PDB entry 8DLM | electron microscopy, 2.89 A resolution | chains B and C of the 4 polymer chains in the assembly

Chain B (and C):
Molecule: Spike glycoprotein
From: Severe acute respiratory syndrome coronavirus 2
Notes: chain C of this document is another copy of the same molecule, construct and numbering; everything in this record applies to it too
UniProt: P0DTC2 (SPIKE_SARS2); residues 1-1208 here = UniProt positions 1-1208
Chain sequence (1288 residues; numbered 1 to 1288; the number before each row is that of its first residue):
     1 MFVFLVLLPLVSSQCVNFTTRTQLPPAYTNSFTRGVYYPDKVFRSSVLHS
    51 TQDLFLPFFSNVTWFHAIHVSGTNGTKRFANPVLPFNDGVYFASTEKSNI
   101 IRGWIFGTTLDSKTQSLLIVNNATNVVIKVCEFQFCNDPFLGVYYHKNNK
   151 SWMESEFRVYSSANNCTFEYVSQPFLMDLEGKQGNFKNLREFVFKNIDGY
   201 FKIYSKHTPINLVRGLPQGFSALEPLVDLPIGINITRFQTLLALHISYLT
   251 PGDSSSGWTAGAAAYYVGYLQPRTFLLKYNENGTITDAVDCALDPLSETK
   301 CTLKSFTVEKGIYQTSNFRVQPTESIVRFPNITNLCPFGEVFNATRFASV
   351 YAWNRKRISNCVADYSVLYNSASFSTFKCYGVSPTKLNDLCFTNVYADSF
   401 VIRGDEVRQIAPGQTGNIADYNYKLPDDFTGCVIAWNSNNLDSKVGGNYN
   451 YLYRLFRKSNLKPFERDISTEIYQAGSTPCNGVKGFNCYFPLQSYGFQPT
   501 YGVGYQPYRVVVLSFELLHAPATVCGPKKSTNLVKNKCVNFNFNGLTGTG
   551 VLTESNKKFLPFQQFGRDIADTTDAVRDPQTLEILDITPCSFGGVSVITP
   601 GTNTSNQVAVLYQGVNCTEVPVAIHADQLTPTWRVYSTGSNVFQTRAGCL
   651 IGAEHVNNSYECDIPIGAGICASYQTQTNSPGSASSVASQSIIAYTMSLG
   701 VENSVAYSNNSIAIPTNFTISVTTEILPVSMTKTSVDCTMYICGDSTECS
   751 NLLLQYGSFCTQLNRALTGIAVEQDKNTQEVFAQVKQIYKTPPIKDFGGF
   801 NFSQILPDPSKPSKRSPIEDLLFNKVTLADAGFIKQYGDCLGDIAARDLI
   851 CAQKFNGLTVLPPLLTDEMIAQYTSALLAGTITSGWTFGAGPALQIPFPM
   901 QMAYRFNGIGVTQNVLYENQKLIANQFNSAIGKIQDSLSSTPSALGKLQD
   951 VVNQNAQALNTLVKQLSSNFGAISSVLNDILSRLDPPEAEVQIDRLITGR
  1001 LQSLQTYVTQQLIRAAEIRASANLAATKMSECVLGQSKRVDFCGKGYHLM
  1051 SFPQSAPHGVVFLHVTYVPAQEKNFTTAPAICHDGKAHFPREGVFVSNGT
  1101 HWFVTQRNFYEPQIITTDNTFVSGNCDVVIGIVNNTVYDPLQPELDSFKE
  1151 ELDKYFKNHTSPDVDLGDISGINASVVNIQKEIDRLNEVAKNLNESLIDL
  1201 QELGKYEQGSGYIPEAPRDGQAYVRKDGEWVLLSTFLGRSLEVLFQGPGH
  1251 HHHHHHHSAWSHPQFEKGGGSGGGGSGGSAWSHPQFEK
Not modelled in the structure: 1-13, 70-76, 146-152, 177-184, 242-256, 621-640, 676-690, 828-855, 1148-1288 (chain C: 1-13, 70-76, 146-152, 177-184, 242-256, 331-528, 621-640, 676-690, 828-855, 1148-1288)
Differences from the reference sequence: variant Phe-18 (Leu in P0DTC2), Ala-80 (Asp in P0DTC2), Gly-215 (Asp in P0DTC2), Ile-246 (Arg in P0DTC2), Asn-417 (Lys in P0DTC2), Lys-484 (Glu in P0DTC2), Tyr-501 (Asn in P0DTC2), Gly-614 (Asp in P0DTC2), Val-701 (Ala in P0DTC2); engineered mutation Gly-682 (Arg in P0DTC2), Ser-683 (Arg in P0DTC2), Ser-685 (Arg in P0DTC2), Pro-817 (Phe in P0DTC2), Pro-892 (Ala in P0DTC2), Pro-899 (Ala in P0DTC2), Pro-942 (Ala in P0DTC2), Pro-986 (Lys in P0DTC2), Pro-987 (Val in P0DTC2); expression tag (1209-1288)
Cystine bridges: Cys-15/Cys-136, Cys-131/Cys-166, Cys-291/Cys-301, Cys-336/Cys-361, Cys-379/Cys-432, Cys-391/Cys-525, Cys-480/Cys-488, Cys-538/Cys-590, Cys-617/Cys-649, Cys-662/Cys-671, Cys-738/Cys-760, Cys-743/Cys-749, Cys-1032/Cys-1043, Cys-1082/Cys-1126
Glycans and other covalent adducts: N-acetylglucosamine (NAG) linked to Asn-17, Asn-61, Asn-122, Asn-165, Asn-234, Asn-282, Asn-331, Asn-343, Asn-709, Asn-717, Asn-801, Asn-1074, Asn-1098, Asn-1134

Chain B / chain C interface:
Contacting residue pairs (158):
  Asn-317(B) with Asp-737(C)
  Arg-319(B) with Asp-737(C), salt bridge; Met-740(C), hydrogen bond
  Arg-357(B) with Cys-166(C), hydrogen bond (side chain-backbone); Thr-167(C)
  Ser-359(B) with Thr-167(C)
  Asn-360(B) with Thr-167(C); Phe-168(C)
  Pro-521(B) with Asp-198(C); Tyr-200(C), hydrophobic
  Thr-547(B) with Asn-978(C)
  Thr-549(B) with Asp-745(C), hydrogen bond
  Lys-558(B) with Phe-43(C)
  Phe-559(B) with Phe-43(C), hydrophobic
  Leu-560(B) with Asn-282(C); Gly-283(C); Thr-284(C)
  Phe-562(B) with Tyr-38(C), hydrophobic; Lys-41(C); Glu-224(C); Pro-225(C), hydrophobic
  Gln-563(B) with Lys-41(C); Val-42(C), hydrogen bond (side chain-backbone); Phe-43(C); Gly-283(C)
  Gln-564(B) with Lys-41(C), hydrogen bond (backbone-backbone)
  Phe-565(B) with Lys-41(C); Val-42(C); Phe-43(C), hydrogen bond (backbone-backbone)
  Gly-566(B) with Phe-43(C)
  Arg-567(B) with Val-42(C); Phe-43(C), hydrogen bond (backbone-backbone)
  Ile-569(B) with Val-47(C), hydrophobic
  Ala-570(B) with Val-963(C), hydrophobic
  Asp-571(B) with His-49(C); Lys-964(C), salt bridge
  Thr-572(B) with Asn-856(C); Val-963(C)
  Phe-592(B) with Met-740(C), hydrophobic; Gly-857(C); Leu-858(C); Thr-859(C)
  Gln-613(B) with Leu-861(C)
  Arg-646(B) with Thr-866(C)
  Ala-647(B) with Pro-862(C), hydrophobic
  Pro-665(B) with Leu-864(C), hydrophobic
  Gly-667(B) with Leu-864(C)
  Ala-668(B) with Pro-863(C), hydrogen bond (backbone-backbone); Leu-864(C); Thr-866(C)
  Gly-669(B) with Leu-864(C), hydrogen bond (backbone-backbone); Thr-866(C); Met-869(C)
  Met-697(B) with Leu-864(C); Leu-865(C), hydrophobic; Met-869(C), hydrophobic
  Leu-699(B) with Ile-788(C), hydrophobic; Met-869(C); Gln-872(C); Tyr-873(C), hydrogen bond (backbone-side chain)
  Gly-700(B) with Lys-786(C); Ile-788(C)
  Val-701(B) with Lys-786(C), hydrogen bond (backbone-backbone); Gln-787(C); Ile-788(C), hydrogen bond (backbone-backbone)
  Glu-702(B) with Ile-788(C); Lys-790(C)
  Asn-703(B) with Gln-787(C), hydrogen bond; Ile-788(C), hydrogen bond (backbone-backbone); Tyr-789(C); Lys-790(C)
  Val-705(B) with Tyr-789(C), hydrophobic; Thr-883(C); Ala-893(C), hydrophobic; Gln-895(C)
  Ala-706(B) with Gln-895(C)
  Tyr-707(B) with Pro-792(C), hydrophobic; Asp-796(C); Phe-797(C); Thr-883(C); Ile-896(C); Pro-897(C), hydrophobic; Phe-898(C), hydrogen bond (side chain-backbone)
  Ser-708(B) with Pro-897(C)
  Asn-709(B) with Asp-796(C); Pro-897(C)
  Ser-711(B) with Gln-895(C); Pro-897(C)
  Ile-712(B) with Gln-895(C); Ile-896(C), hydrophobic
  Ala-713(B) with Leu-894(C); Gln-895(C), hydrogen bond (backbone-backbone)
  Pro-715(B) with Leu-894(C), hydrophobic
  Gln-957(B) with Arg-765(C), hydrogen bond
  Thr-961(B) with Ser-758(C); Gln-762(C)
  Gln-965(B) with Tyr-756(C), hydrogen bond (side chain-backbone); Gly-757(C); Ser-758(C), hydrogen bond (side chain-backbone); Phe-759(C)
  Ser-968(B) with Gln-755(C); Tyr-756(C); Gly-757(C)
  Asn-969(B) with Gln-755(C), hydrogen bond
  Phe-970(B) with Gln-755(C), hydrogen bond (backbone-backbone); Tyr-756(C)
  Gly-971(B) with Gln-755(C)
  Arg-995(B) with Tyr-756(C); Asp-994(C), salt bridge
  Gln-1002(B) with Phe-759(C); Leu-1001(C); Gln-1005(C)
  Ser-1003(B) with Phe-759(C)
  Thr-1006(B) with Gln-762(C); Gln-1005(C)
  Thr-1009(B) with Thr-1009(C)
  Gln-1010(B) with Leu-1012(C)
  Ile-1013(B) with Leu-1012(C), hydrophobic
  Glu-1017(B) with Arg-1019(C)
  Arg-1039(B) with Thr-1027(C); Glu-1031(C), salt bridge; Arg-1039(C)
  Val-1040(B) with Ser-1030(C); Glu-1031(C); Leu-1034(C); Gly-1035(C)
  Asp-1041(B) with Gly-889(C); Ser-1030(C); Leu-1034(C)
  Lys-1045(B) with Gly-889(C), hydrogen bond (side chain-backbone)
  Gly-1046(B) with Ala-890(C)
  Tyr-1047(B) with Trp-886(C); Ala-890(C)
  Pro-1069(B) with Pro-892(C)
  Glu-1072(B) with Pro-892(C); Leu-894(C)
  Asn-1074(B) with Gln-895(C), hydrogen bond
  Thr-1077(B) with Pro-897(C); Met-900(C), hydrogen bond
  Ala-1078(B) with Met-900(C)
  Pro-1079(B) with Tyr-917(C), hydrophobic
  Phe-1089(B) with Asn-914(C); Tyr-917(C), hydrophobic
  Pro-1090(B) with Gln-913(C)
  Val-1094(B) with Met-900(C), hydrophobic; Tyr-904(C)
  Arg-1107(B) with Tyr-904(C); Asn-907(C); Gln-913(C)
  Phe-1121(B) with Asn-914(C)
  Ser-1123(B) with Asn-914(C), hydrogen bond; Glu-918(C), hydrogen bond; Glu-1111(C)
  Val-1128(B) with Glu-918(C)
  Val-1129(B) with Tyr-917(C), hydrophobic
  Leu-1141(B) with Leu-1141(C), hydrophobic; Glu-1144(C)
  Leu-1145(B) with Glu-1144(C)
Also at the interface, not in a pair above, chain B (93 interface residues in all): Asn-540, Asp-568, Ile-666, Ile-670, Cys-671, Asn-710, Gly-999, Phe-1042, Val-1068, Gly-1093, Val-1122, Ile-1130
Also at the interface, not in a pair above, chain C (96 interface residues in all): Asp-40, Arg-44, Gly-199, Gly-744, Glu-773, Gln-784, Glu-868, Thr-887, Gly-891, Thr-912, Gln-920, Asn-960, Gln-1113

In short:
Chain B and chain C form an interface of 93 and 96 residues respectively, with 26 hydrogen bonds and 4 salt
bridges. Polar contacts include Arg-319(B)/Asp-737(C), Asp-571(B)/Lys-964(C) and Arg-995(B)/Asp-994(C).
N-acetylglucosamine is covalently linked to Asn-17(B), Asn-61(B), Asn-122(B), Asn-165(B), Asn-234(B) and
Asn-282(B) and 8 more.
Both chains are Spike glycoprotein (Severe acute respiratory syndrome coronavirus 2). Entry 8DLM (Cryo-EM
structure of SARS-CoV-2 Beta (B.1.351) spike protein in complex with human ACE2) was determined by electron
microscopy together with 8DLJ, 8DLK, 8DLN, 8DLP, 8DLQ, 8DLS and 6 further entries from the same study.
